Entry 5GUW (X-ray diffraction, 3.20 A resolution); this record covers chains A and B.

# Chain A
Name: Nitric oxide reductase subunit C
Organism: Pseudomonas aeruginosa PAO1
Notes: fragment: Nitric oxide reductase subunit c; engineered mutation(s): K100N
UniProt: Q59646 (NORC_PSEAE); numbering as in UniProt (aligned over 1-146)
Sequence (146 residues; numbered 1 to 146; the number before each row is that of its first residue):
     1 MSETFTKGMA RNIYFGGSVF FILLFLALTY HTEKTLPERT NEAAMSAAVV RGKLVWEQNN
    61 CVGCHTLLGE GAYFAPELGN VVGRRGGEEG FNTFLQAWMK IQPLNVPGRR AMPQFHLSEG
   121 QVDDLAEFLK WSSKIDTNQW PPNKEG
Not modelled in the structure: 1-4
Covalently attached groups: heme c (HEC) linked to C61, C64
Sequence notes: conflict K100 (Asn in Q59646)
Ion coordination: heme c Fe: H65, M112; Ca2+: G71, Y73 (together with heme) (shared with E135(B) of chain B)
Residues lining bound ligands:
  - 10M (decyl 4-O-alpha-D-glucopyranosyl-1-thio-beta-D-glucopyranoside): N138, Q139, P142
  - heme c (HEC): N59, N60, H65, F74, A75, P76, L78, V81, R84, R85, F94, L95, W98, M99, L104, R109, R110, A111, M112, P113, F115, L125
  - heme (HEM): G71, A72, Y73, F74
Curated features (UniProtKB/Swiss-Prot):
  - binding site (heme c): C61, C64, H65
From the paper describing this entry:
  - conformationally variable residues (side-chain flip): E119
  - contacts within the chain: K100-E119 (hydrogen bond)
  - mutagenesis - K100E, E119R: decreased growth
  - mutagenesis - K100E, E119R: unchanged stability

# Chain B
Name: Nitric oxide reductase subunit B
Organism: Pseudomonas aeruginosa PAO1
Notes: EC 1.7.2.5; fragment: Nitric oxide reductase subunit b
UniProt: Q59647 (NORB_PSEAE); aligned to UniProt positions 1-465 over residues 1-465 (the alignment contains insertions or deletions, so no single offset holds)
Sequence (465 residues; each row starts with the number of its first residue):
     1 MMSPNGSLKF ASQAVAKPYF VFALILFVGQ ILFGLIMGLQ YVVGDFLFPA IPFNVARMVH
    61 TNLLIVWLLF GFMGAAYYLV PEESDCELYS PKLAWILFWV FAAAGVLTIL GYLLVPYAGL
   121 ARLTGNELWP TMGREFLEQP TISKAGIVIV ALGFLFNVGM TVLRGRKTAI SMVLMTGLIG
   181 LALLFLFSFY NPENLTRDKF YWWWVVHLWV EGVWELIMGA ILAFVLVKIT GVDREVIEKW
   241 LYVIIAMALI SGIIGTGHHY FWIGVPGYWL WLGSVFSALE PLPFFAMVLF AFNTINRRRR
   301 DYPNRAVALW AMGTTVMAFL GAGVWGFMHT LAPVNYYTHG TQLTAAHGHM AFYGAYAMIV
   361 MTIISYAMPR LRGIGEAMDN RSQVLEMWGF WLMTVAMVFI TLFLSAAGVL QVWLQRMPAD
   421 GAAMTFMATQ DQLAIFYWLR EGAGVVFLIG LVAYLLSFRR GKAAA
Not modelled in the structure: 1-9, 459-465
Ion coordination: heme Fe site 1: H60, H349; Ca2+: E135 (together with heme) (shared with G71(A), Y73(A) of chain A); Fe ion: H207, E211, H258, H259 (together with oxygen atom); heme Fe site 2: H347 (together with oxygen atom)
Residues lining bound ligands:
  - 10M (decyl 4-O-alpha-D-glucopyranosyl-1-thio-beta-D-glucopyranoside): W262, L270, W271, S274, L331, A332, P333, Y336, Y337
  - heme c (HEC): P52, F53, N54, M427
  - heme (HEM), molecule 1: F27, Q30, I31, G34, L35, M37, G38, Y41, F53, R57, H60, T61, L64, E135, F136, T344, A345, G348, H349, F352, Y353, M397, I400, R440, E441, G444, F447
  - heme (HEM), molecule 2: E135, F136, W202, W203, V210, E211, H258, H259, S277, E280, P281, F284, A322, G323, G326, F327, H329, T330, N335, H339, G340, T344, H347, G348, A351, F352, A355, Y356
  - oxygen atom (O): H207, E211, H258, H259, H347
Curated features (UniProtKB/Swiss-Prot):
  - binding site (heme b): H60
  - binding site (Fe cation): H207, H258, H259
From the paper describing this entry:
  - mutagenesis - V206W: decreased growth
  - mutagenesis - V206W: decreased catalytic activity on NO
  - mutagenesis - V206W: abolished growth in response to denitrification conditions
  - mutagenesis - V206W: unchanged stability

# Interface between chain A and chain B
Contacting residue pairs (142; chain A residue first):
  F5(A) - K239(B)
  T6(A) - K239(B)
  K7(A) - E235(B)
  K7(A) - E238(B)
  K7(A) - K239(B)
  A10(A) - K239(B)
  A10(A) - Y242(B)
  R11(A) - Y242(B)
  I13(A) - A246(B)  hydrophobic
  Y14(A) - T176(B)
  Y14(A) - L216(B)
  Y14(A) - Y242(B)  hydrophobic
  Y14(A) - I245(B)  hydrophobic
  Y14(A) - A246(B)
  Y14(A) - L249(B)  hydrophobic
  S18(A) - L249(B)
  F21(A) - I253(B)
  F21(A) - I254(B)  hydrophobic
  F21(A) - F276(B)  hydrophobic
  F25(A) - W204(B)  hydrophobic
  F25(A) - I253(B)
  F25(A) - I254(B)  hydrophobic
  F25(A) - W269(B)  hydrophobic
  L28(A) - Y268(B)  hydrogen bond (backbone-side chain)
  L28(A) - L272(B)  hydrophobic
  T29(A) - F200(B)
  T29(A) - W204(B)
  H31(A) - Y268(B)  hydrogen bond
  T32(A) - V265(B)
  T32(A) - P266(B)
  T32(A) - Y268(B)  hydrogen bond
  T32(A) - W269(B)  hydrogen bond
  E33(A) - R197(B)  salt bridge
  E33(A) - Y201(B)  hydrogen bond
  T35(A) - P266(B)
  L36(A) - R197(B)
  L36(A) - V265(B)  hydrophobic
  R39(A) - G264(B)  hydrogen bond (side chain-backbone)
  R39(A) - V265(B)
  R39(A) - P266(B)
  R39(A) - G267(B)
  T40(A) - N194(B)  hydrogen bond
  T40(A) - T196(B)
  E42(A) - N194(B)  hydrogen bond
  M45(A) - N194(B)
  K53(A) - N191(B)  hydrogen bond
  K53(A) - P192(B)  hydrogen bond (side chain-backbone)
  K53(A) - E193(B)
  K53(A) - D198(B)  salt bridge
  L54(A) - E127(B)
  E57(A) - Y117(B)
  E57(A) - M132(B)
  E57(A) - G133(B)
  E57(A) - N191(B)  hydrogen bond
  Q58(A) - Y117(B)
  Q58(A) - A118(B)  hydrogen bond (backbone-backbone)
  Q58(A) - E127(B)
  N59(A) - A118(B)
  N60(A) - N54(B)  hydrogen bond
  N60(A) - M58(B)
  N60(A) - Y117(B)
  V62(A) - G133(B)
  G63(A) - F53(B)
  G63(A) - N54(B)
  G63(A) - R57(B)
  C64(A) - N54(B)
  L67(A) - L195(B)  hydrophobic
  L67(A) - K199(B)  hydrogen bond (backbone-side chain)
  L68(A) - K199(B)
  L68(A) - W262(B)
  L68(A) - H339(B)  hydrogen bond (backbone-side chain)
  G69(A) - H339(B)
  G69(A) - G340(B)
  E70(A) - K199(B)  salt bridge
  E70(A) - W203(B)  hydrogen bond
  E70(A) - H259(B)
  E70(A) - I263(B)
  G71(A) - R57(B)  hydrogen bond (backbone-side chain)
  G71(A) - E135(B)  hydrogen bond (backbone-side chain)
  A72(A) - R57(B)
  Y73(A) - R57(B)
  Y73(A) - G340(B)
  Y73(A) - Q342(B)
  Y73(A) - T344(B)
  Y73(A) - A345(B)  hydrophobic
  Y73(A) - F426(B)
  F74(A) - Q40(B)
  F74(A) - Y41(B)  hydrophobic
  F74(A) - F53(B)  hydrophobic
  F74(A) - F426(B)
  A75(A) - F426(B)
  P76(A) - F426(B)
  P103(A) - F48(B)  hydrophobic
  P107(A) - D45(B)
  G108(A) - G44(B)
  G108(A) - D45(B)  hydrogen bond (backbone-side chain)
  R109(A) - G44(B)
  R109(A) - D45(B)
  R109(A) - M427(B)
  R110(A) - Y41(B)  hydrogen bond (side chain-backbone)
  R110(A) - G44(B)
  R110(A) - M427(B)
  R110(A) - Q430(B)  hydrogen bond
  R110(A) - Y437(B)
  A111(A) - G44(B)
  A111(A) - F48(B)  hydrophobic
  M112(A) - F48(B)
  P113(A) - F48(B)  hydrophobic
  W131(A) - L195(B)  hydrophobic
  S132(A) - L195(B)
  I135(A) - T196(B)
  I135(A) - G264(B)
  D136(A) - G264(B)
  T137(A) - W262(B)  hydrogen bond (side chain-backbone)
  T137(A) - I263(B)
  T137(A) - G264(B)
  N138(A) - F261(B)  hydrogen bond (side chain-backbone)
  N138(A) - W262(B)
  N138(A) - V265(B)  hydrogen bond (side chain-backbone)
  N138(A) - P266(B)
  N138(A) - G267(B)
  N138(A) - L270(B)
  Q139(A) - Y336(B)  hydrogen bond (backbone-side chain)
  W140(A) - W262(B)  hydrophobic
  W140(A) - Y336(B)  hydrogen bond (side chain-backbone)
  W140(A) - H339(B)
  W140(A) - R416(B)
  P141(A) - Y336(B)  hydrogen bond (backbone-side chain)
  P142(A) - Y336(B)
  P142(A) - R416(B)
  N143(A) - Q415(B)  hydrogen bond (side chain-backbone)
  N143(A) - R416(B)
  N143(A) - P418(B)  hydrogen bond (side chain-backbone)
  N143(A) - D420(B)
  N143(A) - A423(B)
  K144(A) - D420(B)
  E145(A) - A423(B)
  E145(A) - M424(B)
  E145(A) - T425(B)
  E145(A) - F426(B)
  G146(A) - Q415(B)  hydrogen bond (backbone-side chain)
  G146(A) - R416(B)  hydrogen bond (backbone-side chain)
Interface residues without a listed pair, chain A (67 interface residues in all): I22, L24, L26, V50, F128
Interface residues without a listed pair, chain B (82 interface residues in all): V42, P52, A121, P130, E138, A169, Y190, V243, I250, T256, Y260, Y337, T341

# In short
67 residues of chain A face 82 of chain B across their interface, with 31 hydrogen bonds and 3 salt bridges.
Polar contacts include E33(A)-R197(B), K53(A)-D198(B) and E70(A)-K199(B). The paper reports that K100E and
E119R of chain A reduce growth; conformational variability at E119(A).
Here chain A is Nitric oxide reductase subunit C and chain B is Nitric oxide reductase subunit B, both from
Pseudomonas aeruginosa PAO1. Entry 5GUW (Complex of Cytochrome cd1 Nitrite Reductase and Nitric Oxide
Reductase in Denitrification of Pseudomonas aeruginosa) was determined by X-ray diffraction (same publication
as 5GUX).
